3TNJ - chain A; structure by X-ray diffraction, 2.00 A resolution.

[Chain A]
Protein: Universal stress protein (Usp)
From: Nitrosomonas europaea
UniProtKB: Q82VN8 (Q82VN8_NITEU); residue numbers follow UniProt; this construct covers 1-148
Amino-acid sequence (150 residues; each row starts with the number of its first residue; numbers below 1 keep their minus sign (Gly-1 is residue -1)):
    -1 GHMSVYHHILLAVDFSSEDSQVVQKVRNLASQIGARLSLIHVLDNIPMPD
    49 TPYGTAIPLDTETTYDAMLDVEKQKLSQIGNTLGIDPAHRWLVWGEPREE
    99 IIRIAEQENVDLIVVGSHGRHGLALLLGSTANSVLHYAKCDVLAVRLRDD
Disordered / not traced: -1 to 1, 43-50, 117-124, 148
Sequence notes: expression tag (-1 to 0)
Small-molecule neighbours: adenosine monophosphate (AMP): Ala10, Val11, Asp12, Ile38, His39, Val40, Asp42, Pro95, Ile99, Val113, Gly114, His116, Ser127, Thr128, Ala129, Leu145
From the paper describing this entry:
  - binding site for adenosine monophosphate: Ala10, Val40, Gly114

[Summary]
Bound to chain A: adenosine monophosphate. The paper reports a binding site for adenosine monophosphate at
Ala10, Val40 and Gly114.
Chain A is Universal stress protein (Usp) (Nitrosomonas europaea); the structure, Crystal structure of
universal stress protein from Nitrosomonas europaea with AMP bound, was determined by X-ray diffraction,
deposited together with 6HCD and 3QTB.
